Entry 2XCN (X-ray diffraction, 3.02 A resolution); this record covers chains B and C of the 4 polymer chains in the assembly.

[Chain B]
Protein: NS3 protease
Source organism: Hepatitis C virus
Notes: fragment: protease domain, residues 1-180
UniProt: Q91RS4 (Q91RS4_9HEPC); residues 1-180 here = UniProt positions 1-180
Sequence (198 residues; each row starts with the number of its first residue; numbers below 1 keep their minus sign (Ala-9 is residue -9)):
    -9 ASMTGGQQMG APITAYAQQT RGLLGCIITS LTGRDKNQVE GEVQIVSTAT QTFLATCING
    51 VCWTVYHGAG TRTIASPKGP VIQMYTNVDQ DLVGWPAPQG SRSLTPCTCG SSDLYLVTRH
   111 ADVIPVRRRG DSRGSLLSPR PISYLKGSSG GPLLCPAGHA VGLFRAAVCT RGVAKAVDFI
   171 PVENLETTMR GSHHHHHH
Disordered / not traced: -9 to 27, 181-188
Glycans and other covalent adducts: compound C8D linked to Ser139
Differences from the reference sequence: expression tag (-9 to 0, 181-188); conflict Thr40 (Ala in Q91RS4), Ser91 (Ala in Q91RS4)
Metal / ion sites: Zn2+: Cys97, Cys99, Cys145
Ligand contacts: C8D (N-[(cyclopentyloxy)carbonyl]-3-methyl-L-valyl-(4R)-N-{(1R)-3-hydroxy-1-[hydroxy(oxido)boranyl]propyl}-4-(isoquinolin-1-yloxy)-L-prolinamide): Phe43, His57, Asp81, Arg123, Ile132, Leu135, Lys136, Gly137, Ser138, Phe154, Arg155, Ala156, Ala157, Val158, Cys159, Asp168

[Chain C]
Protein: NS4A
UniProt: C9WU77 (C9WU77_9HEPC); residues 21-39 here = UniProt positions 21-39
Sequence (23 residues; numbered 19 to 41; the number before each row is that of its first residue):
    19 KKGSVVIVGR IVLSGKPAII PKK
Disordered / not traced: 19, 41
Differences from the reference sequence: expression tag (19-20, 40-41)
Metal / ion sites: Mg2+: Leu31, Gly33 (shared with 1 residue of chain A)

[How chain B and chain C interact]
Residue-residue contacts (6; chain B residue first):
  Glu30(B) - Ile38(C)
  Gly31(B) - Ile38(C)
  His110(B) - Ile37(C)
  Ala111(B) - Pro35(C)
  Ala111(B) - Ile37(C)  hydrophobic
  Val113(B) - Pro35(C)  hydrophobic
Interface residues without a listed pair, chain B (8 interface residues in all): Val29, Ile35, Arg109
Interface residues without a listed pair, chain C (4 interface residues in all): Ala36

[Summary]
8 residues of chain B and 4 residues of chain C are in contact. Covalently linked compound C8D: at Ser139(B).
Leu31(C) and Gly33(C) coordinate Mg2+. Cys97(B), Cys99(B) and Cys145(B) coordinate Zn2+.
Chain B is NS3 protease (Hepatitis C virus) and chain C is NS4A; the structure, Crystal structure of HCV NS3
protease with a boronate inhibitor, was determined by X-ray diffraction, deposited together with 2XCF.
